Entry 2GIE (X-ray diffraction, 2.60 A resolution); this record covers chains A and B of the 4 polymer chains in the assembly.

# Chain A (and B)
Protein: Type II restriction enzyme HincII
Organism: Haemophilus influenzae
Notes: EC 3.1.21.4; chain B of this document is another copy of the same molecule, construct and numbering; everything in this record applies to it too
UniProtKB: P44413 (T2D2_HAEIN); numbering as in UniProt (aligned over 2-258)
Chain sequence (257 residues; row label = number of the first residue in the row):
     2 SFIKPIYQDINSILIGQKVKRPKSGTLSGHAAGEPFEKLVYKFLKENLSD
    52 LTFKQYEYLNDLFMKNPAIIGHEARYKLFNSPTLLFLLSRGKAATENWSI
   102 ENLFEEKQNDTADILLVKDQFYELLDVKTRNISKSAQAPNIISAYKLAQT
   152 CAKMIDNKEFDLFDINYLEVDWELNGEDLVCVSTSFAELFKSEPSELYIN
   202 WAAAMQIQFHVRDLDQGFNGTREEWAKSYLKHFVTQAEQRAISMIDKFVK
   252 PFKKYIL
Construct notes: conflict Thr130 (Arg in P44413), Trp173 (Ser in P44413)

# Chain A / chain B interface
Pairs across the interface (59):
  Ser25(A) - Lys39(B)
  Thr27(A) - Glu35(B)  hydrogen bond
  Ser29(A) - His31(B)
  Ser29(A) - Gln109(B)  hydrogen bond
  His31(A) - Ser29(B)
  His31(A) - Gly30(B)
  His31(A) - Ala32(B)
  Ala32(A) - His31(B)
  Ala32(A) - Ala32(B)  hydrophobic
  Glu35(A) - Lys24(B)
  Glu35(A) - Gly26(B)
  Pro36(A) - Lys24(B)
  Glu107(A) - Thr27(B)
  Gln109(A) - Ser29(B)
  Gln109(A) - Gly30(B)
  Tyr146(A) - Lys248(B)  hydrogen bond
  Tyr146(A) - Phe249(B)  hydrophobic
  Ala149(A) - Phe253(B)
  Ala153(A) - Phe253(B)  hydrophobic
  Ala153(A) - Tyr256(B)
  Ile156(A) - Tyr256(B)  hydrophobic
  Asp157(A) - Tyr256(B)  hydrogen bond
  Trp202(A) - Ala203(B)
  Trp202(A) - Met245(B)  hydrophobic
  Ala203(A) - Ala203(B)
  Ala203(A) - Ala205(B)  hydrogen bond (backbone-backbone)
  Ala203(A) - Met206(B)  hydrophobic
  Ala205(A) - Ala203(B)  hydrogen bond (backbone-backbone)
  Met206(A) - Ala203(B)  hydrophobic
  Met206(A) - Phe249(B)  hydrophobic
  Lys228(A) - Ile257(B)
  Leu231(A) - Phe253(B)  hydrophobic
  Phe234(A) - Phe249(B)
  Val235(A) - Phe249(B)
  Val235(A) - Val250(B)  hydrophobic
  Val235(A) - Phe253(B)  hydrophobic
  Ala238(A) - Phe249(B)  hydrophobic
  Ala238(A) - Val250(B)  hydrophobic
  Glu239(A) - Val250(B)
  Glu239(A) - Lys254(B)  salt bridge
  Arg241(A) - Met245(B)
  Ala242(A) - Ala242(B)
  Met245(A) - Trp202(B)  hydrophobic
  Met245(A) - Arg241(B)
  Met245(A) - Met245(B)  hydrophobic
  Ile246(A) - Ala242(B)  hydrophobic
  Lys248(A) - Tyr146(B)
  Phe249(A) - Tyr146(B)  hydrophobic
  Phe249(A) - Met206(B)  hydrophobic
  Phe249(A) - Phe234(B)
  Val250(A) - Val235(B)  hydrophobic
  Val250(A) - Ala238(B)  hydrophobic
  Phe253(A) - Ala149(B)
  Phe253(A) - Leu231(B)  hydrophobic
  Tyr256(A) - Ala153(B)
  Tyr256(A) - Ile156(B)  hydrophobic
  Tyr256(A) - Asp157(B)  hydrogen bond
  Ile257(A) - Lys232(B)
  Ile257(A) - Val235(B)  hydrophobic
Also at the interface, not in a pair above, chain A (39 interface residues in all): Lys24, Gly30, Gln150, Ala204, Lys232
Also at the interface, not in a pair above, chain B (38 interface residues in all): Pro23, Gln150, Ala204, Glu239

# Overview
39 residues of chain A and 38 residues of chain B are in contact; the contacts include 7 hydrogen bonds and 1
salt bridge. Polar contacts include Glu239(A)-Lys254(B), Thr27(A)-Glu35(B) and Ser29(A)-Gln109(B).
Both chains are Type II restriction enzyme HincII (Haemophilus influenzae). Entry 2GIE (HincII bound to
cognate DNA GTTAAC) was determined by X-ray diffraction together with 2GIG, 2GIH, 2GII and 2GIJ from the same
study.
